5TQQ - chains L and H of the 6 polymer chains in the assembly; structure by electron microscopy, 3.76 A resolution.

Chain L:
Name: Monoclonal antibody, Fab fragment, light chain
Source organism: Mus musculus
Notes: antibody fragment or engineered binder
Sequence (107 residues; numbered 1 to 107; the number before each row is that of its first residue):
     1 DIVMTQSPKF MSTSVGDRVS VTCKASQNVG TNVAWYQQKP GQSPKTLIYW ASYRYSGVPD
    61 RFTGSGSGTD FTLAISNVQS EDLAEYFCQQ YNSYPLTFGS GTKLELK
Cystine bridges: C23-C88

Chain H:
Name: Monoclonal antibody, Fab fragment, heavy chain
Source organism: Mus musculus
Notes: antibody fragment or engineered binder
Sequence (113 residues; row label = number of the first residue in the row):
     1 DVQLQESGPG LVKPSQSLSL TCTVTGDSVT SDYAWSWIRQ FPGKKLEWMG YITYSGNTIY
    61 NPSLKSRISI TRDTSKNQFF LQLKSVIIED TATYYCSRGV DYWGQGTSVT VSS
Disordered / not traced: 112-113
Cystine bridges: C22-C96

Interface between chain L and chain H:
Pairs across the interface (29):
  D1(L) - N61(H)
  A34(L) - V100(H)  hydrophobic
  Y36(L) - V100(H)
  Y36(L) - W103(H)  hydrogen bond
  Q38(L) - Q40(H)  hydrogen bond
  Q38(L) - Y95(H)  hydrogen bond
  Q42(L) - Y95(H)
  S43(L) - Y95(H)
  S43(L) - G104(H)
  P44(L) - Y95(H)
  P44(L) - W103(H)  hydrophobic
  T46(L) - V100(H)
  T46(L) - D101(H)
  Y49(L) - D101(H)
  Y55(L) - D101(H)
  Y55(L) - Y102(H)  hydrogen bond
  E85(L) - K44(H)
  F87(L) - L46(H)  hydrophobic
  Q89(L) - V100(H)
  Y94(L) - W48(H)  hydrophobic
  Y94(L) - Y51(H)  hydrogen bond
  P95(L) - W48(H)  hydrophobic
  P95(L) - N61(H)
  P95(L) - P62(H)
  L96(L) - W48(H)
  F98(L) - I38(H)  hydrophobic
  F98(L) - L46(H)  hydrophobic
  F98(L) - W103(H)  hydrophobic
  S100(L) - K44(H)
Also at the interface, not in a pair above, chain L (20 interface residues in all): Y91, K103
Also at the interface, not in a pair above, chain H (17 interface residues in all): K45, I59, Q105

Overview:
The interface between chain L and chain H involves 20 residues on one side and 17 on the other, with 5
hydrogen bonds. Polar pairs include Y36(L)-W103(H), Q38(L)-Q40(H) and Q38(L)-Y95(H).
Here chain L is Monoclonal antibody, Fab fragment, light chain and chain H is Monoclonal antibody, Fab
fragment, heavy chain, both from Mus musculus. Entry 5TQQ (Cryo-electron microscopy structure of a bovine
CLC-K chloride channel, main (class 1) conformation) was determined by electron microscopy (same publication
as 5TR1).
